4DUZ - chains A and L of the 21 polymer chains in the assembly; structure by X-ray diffraction, 3.65 A resolution.

[Chain A]
Molecule: 16S rRNA
From: Thermus thermophilus
Sequence (1522 nucleotides; row label = number of the first residue in the row; note: 42 numbers in that range are skipped by the numbering (no residue carries them; nothing is unmodelled there); a row labelled like 190A-190L holds insertion residues (190A, then the next letters in order); numbering starts at 0):
     0 UUUGUUGGAG AGUCUGAUCC UGGCUCAGGG UGAACGCUGG CGGCGUGCCU AAGACAUGCA
    60 AGUCGUGCGG G
    73 CCGCGGGGUU UU
    88 ACUCCG
    95 UGGUC
   101 AGCGGCGGAC GGGUGAGUAA CGCGUGGGU
  129A G
   130 ACCUACCCGG AAGAGGGGGA CAACCCGGGG AAACUCGGGC UAAUCCCCCA UGUGGACCCG
   190 C
190A-190L CCCUUGGGGUGU
   191 GUCCAAAGGG CUUU
   216 GCCCGCUUCC GGAUGGGCCC GCGUCCCAUC AGCUAGUUGG UGGGGUAAUG GCCCACCAAG
   276 GCGACGACGG GUAGCCGGUC UGAGAGGAUG GCCGGCCACA GGGGCACUGA GACACGGGCC
   336 CCACUCCUAC GGGAGGCAGC AGUUAGGAAU CUUCCGCAAU GGGCGCAAGC CUGACGGAGC
   396 GACGCCGCUU GGAGGAAGAA GCCCUUCGGG GUGUAAACUC CUGAA
   442 CCCGGGACGA AACCCCCGAC GA
   474 GGGGACUGAC GGUACCGGG
   494 GUAAUAGCGC CGGCCAACUC CGUGCCAGCA GCCGCGGUAA UACGGAGGGC GCGAGCGUUA
   554 CCCGGAUUCA CUGGGCGUAA AGGGCGUGUA GGCGGCCUGG GGCGUCCCAU GUGAAAGACC
   614 ACGGCUCAAC CGUGGGGGAG CGUGGGAUAC GCUCAGGCUA GACGGUGGGA GAGGGUGGUG
   674 GAAUUCCCGG AGUAGCGGUG AAAUGCGCAG AUACCGGGAG GAACGCCGAU GGCGAAGGCA
   734 GCCACCUGGU CCACCCGUGA CGCUGAGGCG CGAAAGCGUG GGGAGCAAAC CGGAUUAGAU
   794 ACCCGGGUAG UCCACGCCCU AAACGAUGCG CGCUAGGUCU CUGGGUCU
   848 CCUGGGGGCC GAAGCUAACG CGUUAAGCGC GCCGCCUGGG GAGUACGGCC GCAAGGCUGA
   908 AACUCAAAGG AAUUGACGGG GGCCCGCACA AGCGGUGGAG CAUGUGGUUU AAUUCGAAGX
   968 AACGCGAAGA ACCUUACCAG GCCUUGACAU GCUAGG
 1003A G
  1004 AACCCGGGUG AAAGCCUGGG GUGCCCC
1030A-1030D GCGA
  1031 GGGGAGCCCU AGCACAGGUG CUGCAUGGCC GUCGUCAGCU CGUGCCGUGA GGUGUUGGGU
  1091 UAAGUCCCGC AACGAGCGCA ACCCCCGCCG UUAGUUGCCA GCGGUUCGGC CGGGCACUCU
  1151 AACGGGACUG CCCGCGAAA
  1171 GCGGGAGGAA GGAGGGGACG ACGUCUGGUC AGCAUGGCCC UUACGGCCUG GGCGACACAC
  1231 GUGCUACAAU GCCCACUACA AAGCGAUGCC ACCCGGCAAC GGGGAGCUAA UCGCAAAAAG
  1291 GUGGGCCCAG UUCGGAUUGG GGUCUGCAAC CCGACCCCAU GAAGCCGGAA UCGCUAGUAA
  1351 UCGCGGAUCA G
 1361A C
  1362 CAUGCCGCGG UGAAUACGUU CCCGGGCCUU GUACACACXG CCXGUXACGC CAUGGGAGCG
  1422 GGCUCUACCC GAAGUCGCCG GG
  1446 AGCCUACGGG
  1459 CAGGCGCCGA GGGUAGGGCC CGUGACUGGG GCGAAGUCGU AACAAGGUAG CUGUACCGGA
  1519 AGGUGCGGCU GGAUCCACUC CUUUCU
Not modelled in the structure: 0-4, 1534-1538
Sequence notes: engineered mutation C13 (U659 in M26923.1); conflict C1534 (A2157 in M26923.1), A1535 (C2158 in M26923.1)
Modified positions: PSU (pseudouridine-5'-monophosphate) at position 516, 7MG (7N-methyl-8-hydroguanosine-5'-monophosphate) at position 527, M2G (N2-dimethylguanosine-5'-monophosphate) at position 966, 5MC (5-methylcytidine-5'-monophosphate) at position 967, 2MG (2N-methylguanosine-5'-monophosphate) at position 1207, 5MC (5-methylcytidine-5'-monophosphate) at position 1400, 4OC (4n,o2'-methylcytidine-5'-monophosphate) at position 1402, 5MC (5-methylcytidine-5'-monophosphate) at position 1404, 5MC (5-methylcytidine-5'-monophosphate) at position 1407, UR3 (3-methyluridine-5'-monophoshate) at position 1498, MA6 (6N-dimethyladenosine-5'-monophoshate) at position 1518, MA6 (6N-dimethyladenosine-5'-monophoshate) at position 1519, PSU (pseudouridine-5'-monophosphate) at position 1540, PSU (pseudouridine-5'-monophosphate) at position 1541
Metal / ion sites: Mg2+ site 1 near U5 (its only coordinating residue here); Mg2+ site 2 near G6 (its only coordinating residue here); Mg2+ site 3 near U14 (its only coordinating residue here); Mg2+ site 4 near G21 (its only coordinating residue here); Mg2+ site 5 near G22 (its only coordinating residue here); Mg2+ site 6 near C48 (its only coordinating residue here); Mg2+ site 7: C48, U49, G115; Mg2+ site 8 near A53 (its only coordinating residue here); Mg2+ site 9: A59, U387; Mg2+ site 10: G107, G324; Mg2+ site 11 near A109 (its only coordinating residue here); Mg2+ site 12 near G112 (its only coordinating residue here); 103 more Mg2+ sites not listed
Ligand contacts: streptomycin (SRY): U12, U14, C526, 7MG_527, C912, A913, A914, A915, C1490, G1491

[Chain L]
Name: ribosomal protein S12
From: Thermus thermophilus
UniProtKB: F6DEQ7 (F6DEQ7_THETG); residues 1-135 here = UniProt positions 1-135
Chain sequence (135 residues; each row starts with the number of its first residue):
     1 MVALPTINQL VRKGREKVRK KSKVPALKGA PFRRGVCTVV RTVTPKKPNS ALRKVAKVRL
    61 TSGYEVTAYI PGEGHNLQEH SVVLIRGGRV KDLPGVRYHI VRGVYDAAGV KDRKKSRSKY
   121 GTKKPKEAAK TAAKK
Not modelled in the structure: 1-4, 129-135
Modified positions: Asp92 ((3s)-3-(methylsulfanyl)-l-aspartic acid; 0TD)
Metal / ion sites: Mg2+: Pro48, Asn49 (shared with G529(A) of chain A)
Ligand contacts: streptomycin (SRY): Lys46, Pro48, Lys91, Asp92

[How chain A and chain L interact]
Contacting residue pairs (128; chain A residue first):
  U24(A) with Lys23(L), salt bridge to the phosphate
  A33(A) with Phe32(L), base contact
  C34(A) with Phe32(L), sugar contact; Val101(L), sugar contact; Val104(L), phosphate contact
  G35(A) with Arg117(L), sugar contact; Ser118(L), hydrogen bond to the sugar; Gly121(L), sugar contact
  C36(A) with Arg117(L), hydrogen bond to the sugar; Ser118(L), sugar contact; Thr122(L), sugar contact; Lys123(L), salt bridge to the phosphate; Lys124(L), phosphate contact
  U37(A) with Lys123(L), phosphate contact; Lys124(L), hydrogen bond to the phosphate
  G302(A) with Lys17(L), salt bridge to the phosphate
  A303(A) with Lys17(L), salt bridge to the phosphate
  G362(A) with Arg33(L), hydrogen bond to the phosphate; Arg34(L), salt bridge to the phosphate; Thr61(L), phosphate contact
  A363(A) with Ala30(L), base contact; Pro31(L), base contact; Phe32(L), sugar contact; Arg33(L), phosphate contact; Arg34(L), salt bridge to the phosphate; Thr61(L), hydrogen bond to the phosphate; Tyr105(L), sugar contact
  G500(A) with Lys124(L), salt bridge to the phosphate
  C501(A) with Arg117(L), salt bridge to the phosphate; Ser118(L), phosphate contact; Lys124(L), salt bridge to the phosphate
  G502(A) with Lys115(L), phosphate contact; Ser116(L), phosphate contact; Arg117(L), hydrogen bond to the phosphate; Ser118(L), hydrogen bond to the phosphate; Lys119(L), hydrogen bond to the phosphate
  C503(A) with Ser116(L), hydrogen bond to the phosphate; Lys119(L), salt bridge to the phosphate
  C518(A) with Asn49(L), base contact; Ser50(L), hydrogen bond to the base
  C519(A) with Ser50(L), hydrogen bond to the phosphate; Ala51(L), phosphate contact
  A520(A) with Ala51(L), phosphate contact; Leu52(L), hydrogen bond to the phosphate; Lys54(L), salt bridge to the phosphate; Glu73(L), hydrogen bond to the sugar
  G521(A) with Arg53(L), hydrogen bond to the base; Lys54(L), salt bridge to the phosphate; Gly72(L), sugar contact; Glu73(L), phosphate contact
  C522(A) with Asn49(L), base contact; Arg53(L), base contact; Tyr69(L), hydrogen bond to the phosphate; Pro71(L), phosphate contact; Gly72(L), hydrogen bond to the phosphate; Tyr120(L), hydrogen bond to the phosphate
  A523(A) with Arg53(L), base contact; Val90(L), base contact; Asp92(L), base contact; Tyr120(L), hydrogen bond to the phosphate
  C525(A) with Lys91(L), phosphate contact
  C526(A) with Lys91(L), salt bridge to the phosphate
  7MG_527(A) with Asn49(L), hydrogen bond to the base
  C528(A) with Asn49(L), hydrogen bond to the base
  G529(A) with Asn49(L), base contact; Ser50(L), hydrogen bond to the base; Ala51(L), base contact
  G537(A) with Glu73(L), sugar contact; Arg113(L), salt bridge to the phosphate; Tyr120(L), phosphate contact
  G538(A) with Arg113(L), salt bridge to the phosphate; Lys114(L), hydrogen bond to the phosphate; Lys115(L), hydrogen bond to the phosphate
  A539(A) with Lys114(L), salt bridge to the phosphate; Lys115(L), salt bridge to the phosphate
  G550(A) with Ser118(L), sugar contact; Lys119(L), sugar contact
  U551(A) with Phe32(L), base contact; Arg86(L), sugar contact; Lys119(L), sugar contact
  U552(A) with Pro31(L), hydrogen bond to the sugar; Arg86(L), hydrogen bond to the sugar; Gly87(L), phosphate contact
  A553(A) with Val24(L), phosphate contact; Gly29(L), hydrogen bond to the sugar; Pro31(L), sugar contact; Gly88(L), phosphate contact
  C554(A) with Ser22(L), hydrogen bond to the phosphate
  C556(A) with Lys20(L), salt bridge to the phosphate
  C562(A) with Arg15(L), base contact; Glu16(L), hydrogen bond to the sugar; Lys17(L), sugar contact; Val18(L), phosphate contact
  A563(A) with Arg15(L), base contact
  C564(A) with Leu10(L), phosphate contact; Arg15(L), salt bridge to the phosphate
  G567(A) with Pro5(L), base contact; Arg15(L), hydrogen bond to the base
  G568(A) with Pro5(L), base contact
  G585(A) with Asn8(L), sugar contact
  C879(A) with Thr6(L), base contact; Asn8(L), phosphate contact
  C880(A) with Thr6(L), hydrogen bond to the phosphate; Asn8(L), hydrogen bond to the phosphate; Gln9(L), phosphate contact; Arg12(L), salt bridge to the phosphate
  G881(A) with Gln9(L), hydrogen bond to the phosphate; Arg12(L), salt bridge to the phosphate; Lys13(L), salt bridge to the phosphate
  C882(A) with Pro5(L), base contact; Gln9(L), base contact; Lys13(L), salt bridge to the phosphate
  U884(A) with Arg15(L), base contact
  A909(A) with Lys21(L), phosphate contact
  C910(A) with Arg97(L), salt bridge to the phosphate
  U911(A) with Gly95(L), phosphate contact; Arg97(L), salt bridge to the phosphate
  C912(A) with Lys46(L), sugar contact; Pro94(L), phosphate contact
  A913(A) with Lys46(L), salt bridge to the phosphate; Lys91(L), phosphate contact
  C1411(A) with Lys57(L), phosphate contact
  C1412(A) with Lys57(L), salt bridge to the phosphate
  C1490(A) with Pro94(L), sugar contact
  G1491(A) with Lys46(L), phosphate contact
  A1492(A) with Lys46(L), phosphate contact; Lys47(L), salt bridge to the phosphate
  A1493(A) with Lys47(L), salt bridge to the phosphate
Also at the interface, not in a pair above, chain A (63 interface residues in all): C242, G541, C555, G584, A759, C883, A908
Also at the interface, not in a pair above, chain L (69 interface residues in all): Lys28, Pro45, Pro48, Gly74, Leu84, Arg89, Leu93, Arg102, Glu127

[Summary]
The interface between chain A and chain L involves 63 residues on one side and 69 on the other; the contacts
include 32 hydrogen bonds and 29 salt bridges. Among the polar pairs are C518(A)-Ser50(L), G521(A)-Arg53(L)
and 7MG_527(A)-Asn49(L).
Here chain A is 16S rRNA and chain L is ribosomal protein S12, both from Thermus thermophilus. Entry 4DUZ
(Crystal structure of the Thermus thermophilus 30S ribosomal subunit with a 16S rRNA mutation, U13C, bound
...) was determined by X-ray diffraction.
